5VIT - chains D and E of the 4 polymer chains in the assembly; structure by X-ray diffraction, 2.20 A resolution.

# Chain D
Molecule: MdcD
From: Pseudomonas aeruginosa
Notes: EC 2.1.3.10, 2.1.3.1
Reference sequence: A0A071KS24 (A0A071KS24_PSEAI); numbering as in UniProt (aligned over 1-287)
Amino-acid sequence (287 residues; each row starts with the number of its first residue):
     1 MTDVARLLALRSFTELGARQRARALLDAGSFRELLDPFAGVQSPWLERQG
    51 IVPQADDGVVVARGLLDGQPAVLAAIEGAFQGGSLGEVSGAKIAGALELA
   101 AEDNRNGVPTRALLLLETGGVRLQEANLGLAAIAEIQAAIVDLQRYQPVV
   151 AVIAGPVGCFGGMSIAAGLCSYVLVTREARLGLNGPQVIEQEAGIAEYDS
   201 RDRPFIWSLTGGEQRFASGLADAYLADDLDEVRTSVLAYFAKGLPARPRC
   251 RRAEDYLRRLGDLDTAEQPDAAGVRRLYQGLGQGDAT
Unresolved in the structure: 1-2, 279-287

# Chain E
Molecule: MdcE
From: Pseudomonas aeruginosa
Notes: EC 2.1.3.10
Reference sequence: A0A0C6EV56 (A0A0C6EV56_PSEAI); numbering as in UniProt (aligned over 1-268)
Amino-acid sequence (284 residues; row label = number of the first residue in the row; numbers below 1 keep their minus sign (Met-15 is residue -15)):
   -15 MGSSHHHHHHSQDPNSMSQPFASRGLAWFQALAGSLAPRPGDPASLRVAD
    35 AELDGYPVRFLAVVPDPDNPFPRARQGEVGLLEGWGLAAAVDEALEADRE
    85 APRKRALLAIVDVPSQAYGRREEALGIHQALAGAVDAYARARLAGHPLIG
   135 LLVGKAMSGAFLAHGYQANRLIALHDPGVMVHAMGKAAAARITLRSVEEL
   185 EALAAKVPPMAYDIDSYASLGLLWRTLPVETVEVPSTADLVRVRTCLGEA
   235 LADILGGPRDLGGRLGAANREASARVRRLLREQW
Unresolved in the structure: -15 to 5, 178-184
Construct notes: initiating methionine (-15); expression tag (-14 to 0)
Reported in the primary citation:
  - catalytic residues: Gln100, Ser142
  - mutagenesis - Q100E (10-fold), S142A (10-fold): decreased catalytic activity
  - mutagenesis - Y102F: unchanged catalytic activity
  - mutagenesis - Q100E/Y102F: abolished catalytic activity
  - catalytic residues: Tyr102 (proposed by the authors, not directly observed)

# Interface between chain D and chain E
Contacting residue pairs (146):
  Arg32(D) with Gln267(E), hydrogen bond (side chain-backbone); Trp268(E), hydrogen bond (side chain-backbone)
  Leu34(D) with Leu264(E), hydrophobic; Gln267(E); Trp268(E), hydrophobic
  Leu35(D) with Val260(E), hydrophobic; Leu263(E), hydrophobic; Leu264(E), hydrophobic; Gln267(E), hydrogen bond (backbone-side chain)
  Val41(D) with Val260(E), hydrophobic; Leu263(E), hydrophobic
  Trp45(D) with Pro193(E); Asn253(E)
  Arg48(D) with Lys190(E), hydrogen bond (backbone-side chain)
  Gln49(D) with Val191(E); Met194(E)
  Arg63(D) with Trp268(E), hydrogen bond (side chain-backbone)
  Val72(D) with Trp268(E), hydrophobic
  Glu87(D) with Asn253(E); Arg254(E); Ala256(E); Ser257(E), hydrogen bond
  Ala91(D) with Ser257(E); Val260(E); Arg261(E)
  Lys92(D) with Val260(E); Leu264(E)
  Ala94(D) with Arg261(E)
  Gly95(D) with Leu264(E)
  Ala96(D) with Leu264(E); Trp268(E)
  Glu98(D) with Arg261(E), salt bridge
  Leu99(D) with Leu264(E), hydrophobic; Arg265(E); Trp268(E), hydrophobic
  Ala100(D) with Trp268(E)
  Glu102(D) with Arg265(E), salt bridge
  Asp103(D) with Trp268(E), hydrogen bond
  Val121(D) with Ala167(E), hydrophobic
  Leu123(D) with His166(E); Met168(E), hydrophobic; Met194(E)
  Gln124(D) with Met194(E)
  Glu125(D) with Pro193(E)
  Ala126(D) with His166(E); Pro193(E)
  Asn127(D) with Val165(E), hydrogen bond (side chain-backbone); His166(E), hydrogen bond (side chain-backbone); Pro193(E), hydrogen bond (backbone-backbone); Ala195(E); Leu204(E)
  Leu128(D) with Pro193(E), hydrophobic; Asn253(E); Arg254(E)
  Leu130(D) with Ser142(E); Leu146(E), hydrophobic; His166(E)
  Ala131(D) with Tyr150(E); Leu206(E), hydrophobic
  Ile133(D) with Leu146(E), hydrophobic
  Ala134(D) with Leu146(E); Tyr150(E), hydrophobic; Gln151(E), hydrogen bond (backbone-side chain)
  Glu135(D) with Arg254(E), salt bridge; Arg261(E), salt bridge
  Gln137(D) with Val119(E); Leu146(E)
  Ala138(D) with Arg126(E); Gln151(E); Leu245(E), hydrophobic
  Val141(D) with Asp120(E); Ala123(E), hydrophobic; Arg124(E); Leu127(E), hydrophobic
  Asp142(D) with Leu127(E)
  Arg145(D) with Leu127(E)
  Gly162(D) with Leu146(E)
  Ser164(D) with His112(E)
  Ile165(D) with His112(E); Leu115(E), hydrophobic; Ala116(E); Gly143(E)
  Gly168(D) with Gln113(E), hydrogen bond (backbone-side chain); Ala116(E)
  Leu169(D) with Ala116(E); Val119(E), hydrophobic; Asp120(E)
  Leu181(D) with His112(E)
  Gly182(D) with Glu107(E)
  Leu183(D) with Gln100(E); Glu107(E), hydrogen bond (backbone-side chain); Ile111(E), hydrophobic; Leu115(E), hydrophobic
  Asn184(D) with Gln100(E), hydrogen bond; Ala101(E); Tyr102(E); Glu107(E), hydrogen bond (backbone-side chain)
  Val188(D) with Tyr102(E), hydrophobic
  Ile189(D) with Gly103(E); Glu107(E)
  Gln191(D) with Arg175(E)
  Glu192(D) with Arg57(E); Tyr102(E)
  Ala193(D) with Arg57(E); Tyr102(E)
  Ala196(D) with Arg104(E), hydrogen bond (backbone-side chain)
  Glu197(D) with Arg57(E); Gly103(E); Arg104(E), hydrogen bond (side chain-backbone); Arg105(E), salt bridge
  Phe205(D) with Arg104(E)
  Leu209(D) with Arg104(E); Ala108(E), hydrophobic
  Arg215(D) with Glu107(E), hydrogen bond (side chain-backbone); Ala108(E), hydrogen bond (side chain-backbone); Gly110(E)
  Leu220(D) with Leu109(E); Gly110(E)
  Arg249(D) with Trp69(E); Gln113(E), hydrogen bond
  Cys250(D) with Trp69(E); Gln113(E); Ala116(E); Asp120(E)
  Arg251(D) with Asp120(E); Arg124(E)
  Ala253(D) with Trp69(E), hydrophobic; Ala72(E), hydrophobic
  Tyr256(D) with Trp69(E), hydrophobic
  Leu257(D) with Leu66(E), hydrophobic; Trp69(E), hydrophobic; Gly70(E)
  Leu260(D) with Trp69(E); Leu109(E), hydrophobic
  Leu263(D) with Leu109(E), hydrophobic
  Thr265(D) with Pro54(E), hydrogen bond (side chain-backbone); Phe55(E); Arg105(E), hydrogen bond (backbone-side chain)
  Glu267(D) with Arg105(E)
  Gln268(D) with Arg104(E); Arg105(E)
  Pro269(D) with Arg105(E)
  Val274(D) with Ala108(E); Leu109(E), hydrophobic
  Leu277(D) with Leu109(E), hydrophobic
  Tyr278(D) with Leu109(E), hydrogen bond (side chain-backbone)
Interface residues without a listed pair, chain D (81 interface residues in all): Pro44, Val61, Val88, Thr110, Ala132, Tyr198, Thr210, Arg252, Ala266
Interface residues without a listed pair, chain E (68 interface residues in all): Pro27, Leu65, Ala73, Asp76, Gly117, Ala173, Pro192, Tyr201, Arg248, Glu255, Arg259

# Overview
Chain D and chain E form an interface of 81 and 68 residues respectively; the contacts include 23 hydrogen
bonds and 5 salt bridges. Polar pairs include Glu98(D)-Arg261(E), Glu102(D)-Arg265(E) and Glu135(D)-Arg254(E).
The paper reports catalytic residues Gln100(E), Ser142(E) and Tyr102(E); Q100E and S142A of chain E reduce
catalytic activity; 4 substitutions were tested in all.
Chain D is MdcD and chain E is MdcE, both from Pseudomonas aeruginosa; the structure, Crystal structure of a
Pseudomonas malonate decarboxylase hetero-tetramer in complex with malonate, was determined by X-ray
diffraction, deposited together with 5VIP and 5VJ1.
